3CPW - chains 0 and K of the 31 polymer chains in the assembly; structure by X-ray diffraction, 2.70 A resolution.

== Chain 0 ==
Molecule: 23S ribosomal RNA
Source organism: Haloarcula marismortui
Sequence (2922 nucleotides; numbered 2 to 2923; the number before each row is that of its first residue):
     2 UUGGCUACUAUGCCAGCUGGUGGAUUGCUCGGCUCAGGCGCUGAUGAAGG
    52 ACGUGCCAAGCUGCGAUAAGCCAUGGGGAGCCGCACGGAGGCGAAGAACC
   102 AUGGAUUUCCGAAUGAGAAUCUCUCUAACAAUUGCUUCGCGCAAUGAGGA
   152 ACCCCGAGAACUGAAACAUCUCAGUAUCGGGAGGAACAGAAAACGCAAUG
   202 UGAUGUCGUUAGUAACCGCGAGUGAACGCGAUACAGCCCAAACCGAAGCC
   252 CUCACGGGCAAUGUGGUGUCAGGGCUACCUCUCAUCAGCCGACCGUCUCG
   302 ACGAAGUCUCUUGGAACAGAGCGUGAUACAGGGUGACAACCCCGUACUCG
   352 AGACCAGUACGACGUGCGGUAGUGCCAGAGUAGCGGGGGUUGGAUAUCCC
   402 UCGCGAAUAACGCAGGCAUCGACUGCGAAGGCUAAACACAACCUGAGACC
   452 GAUAGUGAACAAGUAGUGUGAACGAACGCUGCAAAGUACCCUCAGAAGGG
   502 AGGCGAAAUAGAGCAUGAAAUCAGUUGGCGAUCGAGCGACAGGGCAUACA
   552 AGGUCCCCCGACGAAUGACCGACGCGCGAGCGUCCAGUAAGACUCACGGG
   602 AAGCCGAUGUUCUGUCGUACGUUUUGAAAAACGAGCCAGGGAGUGUGUCU
   652 GCAUGGCAAGUCUAACCGGAGUAUCCGGGGAGGCACAGGGAAACCGACAU
   702 GGCCGCAGGGCUUUGCCCGAGGGCCGCCGUCUUCAAGGGCGGGGAGCCAU
   752 GUGGACACGACCCGAAUCCGGACGAUCUACGCAUGGACAAGAUGAAGCGU
   802 GCCGAAAGGCACGUGGAAGUCUGUUAGAGUUGGUGUCCUACAAUACCCUC
   852 UCGUGAUCUAUGUGUAGGGGUGAAAGGCCCAUCGAGUCCGGCAACAGCUG
   902 GUUCCAAUCGAAACAUGUCGAAGCAUGACCUCCGCCGAGGUAGUCUGUGA
   952 GGUAGAGCGACCGAUUGGUGUGUCCGCCUCCGAGAGGAGUCGGCACACCU
  1002 GUCAAACUCCAAACUUACAGACGCCGUUUGACGCGGGGAUUCCGGUGCGC
  1052 GGGGUAAGCCUGUGUACCAGGAGGGGAACAACCCAGAGAUAGGUUAAGGU
  1102 CCCCAAGUGUGGAUUAAGUGUAAUCCUCUGAAGGUGGUCUCGAGCCCUAG
  1152 ACAGCCGGGAGGUGAGCUUAGAAGCAGCUACCCUCUAAGAAAAGCGUAAC
  1202 AGCUUACCGGCCGAGGUUUGAGGCGCCCAAAAUGAUCGGGACUCAAAUCC
  1252 ACCACCGAGACCUGUCCGUACCACUCAUACUGGUAAUCGAGUAGAUUGGC
  1302 GCUCUAAUUGGAUGGAAGUAGGGGUGAAAACUCCUAUGGACCGAUUAGUG
  1352 ACGAAAAUCCUGGCCAUAGUAGCAGCGAUAGUCGGGUGAGAACCCCGACG
  1402 GCCUAAUGGAUAAGGGUUCCUCAGCACUGCUGAUCAGCUGAGGGUUAGCC
  1452 GGUCCUAAGUCAUACCGCAACUCGACUAUGACGAAAUGGGAAACGGGUUA
  1502 AUAUUCCCGUGCCACUAUGCAGUGAAAGUUGACGCCCUGGGGUCGAUCAC
  1552 GCUGGGCAUUCGCCCAGUCGAACCGUCCAACUCCGUGGAAGCCGUAAUGG
  1602 CAGGAAGCGGACGAACGGCGGCAUAGGGAAACGUGAUUCAACCUGGGGCC
  1652 CAUGAAAAGACGAGCAUAGUGUCCGUACCGAGAACCGACACAGGUGUCCA
  1702 UGGCGGCGAAAGCCAAGGCCUGUCGGGAGCAACCAACGUUAGGGAAUUCG
  1752 GCAAGUUAGUCCCGUACCUUCGGAAGAAGGGAUGCCUGCUCCGGAACGGA
  1802 GCAGGUCGCAGUGACUCGGAAGCUCGGACUGUCUAGUAACAACAUAGGUG
  1852 ACCGCAAAUCCGCAAGGACUCGUACGGUCACUGAAUCCUGCCCAGUGCAG
  1902 GUAUCUGAACACCUCGUACAAGAGGACGAAGGACCUGUCAACGGCGGGGG
  1952 UAACUAUGACCCUCUUAAGGUAGCGUAGUACCUUGCCGCAUCAGUAGCGG
  2002 CUUGCAUGAAUGGAUUAACCAGAGCUUCACUGUCCCAACGUUGGGCCCGG
  2052 UGAACUGUACAUUCCAGUGCGGAGUCUGGAGACACCCAGGGGGAAGCAAA
  2102 GACCCUAUGGAGCUUUACUGCAGGCUGUCGCUGAGACGUGGUCGCCGAUG
  2152 UGCAGCAUAGGUAGGAGACACUACACAGGUACCCGCGCUAGCGGGCCACC
  2202 GAGUCAACAGUGAAAUACUACCCGUCGGUGACUGCGACUCUCACUCCGGG
  2252 AGGAGGACACCGAUAGCCGGGCAGUUUGACUGGGGCGGUACGCGCUCGAA
  2302 AAGAUAUCGAGCGCGCCCUAUGGCUAUCUCAGCCGGGACAGAGACCCGGC
  2352 GAAGAGUGCAAGAGCAAAAGAUAGCUUGACAGUGUUCUUCCCAACGAGGA
  2402 ACGCUGACGCGAAAGCGUGGUCUAGCGAACCAAUUAGCCUGCUUGAUGCG
  2452 GGCAAUUGAUGACAGAAAAGCUACCCUAGGGAUAACAGAGUCGUCACUCG
  2502 CAAGAGCACAUAUCGACCGAGUGGCUUGCUACCUCGAUGUCGGUUCCCUC
  2552 CAUCCUGCCCGUGCAGAAGCGGGCAAGGGUGAGGUUGUUCGCCUAUUAAA
  2602 GGAGGUCGUGAGCUGGGUUUAGACCGUCGUGAGACAGGUCGGCUGCUAUC
  2652 UACUGGGUGUGUAAUGGUGUCUGACAAGAACGACCGUAUAGUACGAGAGG
  2702 AACUACGGUUGGUGGCCACUGGUGUACCGGUUGUUCGAGAGAGCACGUGC
  2752 CGGGUAGCCACGCCACACGGGGUAAGAGCUGAACGCAUCUAAGCUCGAAA
  2802 CCCACUUGGAAAAGAGACACCGCCGAGGUCCCGCGUACAAGACGCGGUCG
  2852 AUAGACUCGGGGUGUGCGCGUCGAGGUAACGAGACGUUAAGCCCACGAGC
  2902 ACUAACAGACCAAAGCCAUCAU
Not modelled in the structure: 2-9, 126-127, 715, 971-998, 1560, 1952-1963, 2137-2236, 2339-2343, 2665-2666, 2915-2923
Sequence notes: conflict C559 (U3154 in 3377779), C560 (U3155 in 3377779); engineered mutation A2099 (G4694 in 3377779)
Metal / ion sites: Na+ site 1: U12 (shared with 1 residue of chain Q); Mg2+ site 1 near G28 (its only coordinating residue here); Na+ site 2: C40, C443; Na+ site 3: G56, A59, G61; Sr2+ site 1: C85 (shared with 1 residue of chain S); Na+ site 4 near U108 (its only coordinating residue here); Mg2+ site 2 near U115 (its only coordinating residue here); Na+ site 5: C130, U146; Na+ site 6: C141, G142; Sr2+ site 2: G147, A183 (shared with 1 residue of chain L); Mg2+ site 3: C162, U2276; K+ site 1: C162, U163, U172; 66 more Mg2+ sites not listed; 58 more Na+ sites not listed; 71 more Sr2+ sites not listed; 1 more K+ sites not listed
Ligand contacts:
  - acetyl group (ACE): G2102, A2486, G2540
  - Linezolid (ZLD; N-{[(5S)-3-(3-fluoro-4-morpholin-4-ylphenyl)-2-oxo-1,3-oxazolidin-5-yl]methyl}acetamide): G2102, A2486, C2487, A2538, U2539, G2540, U2541, U2620

== Chain K ==
Molecule: 50S ribosomal protein L15P
Source organism: Haloarcula marismortui
UniProtKB: P12737 (RL15_HALMA); residues 0-164 here correspond to UniProt positions 1-165 (UniProt number = residue number + 1)
Chain sequence (165 residues; numbered 0 to 164; the number before each row is that of its first residue; numbering starts at 0):
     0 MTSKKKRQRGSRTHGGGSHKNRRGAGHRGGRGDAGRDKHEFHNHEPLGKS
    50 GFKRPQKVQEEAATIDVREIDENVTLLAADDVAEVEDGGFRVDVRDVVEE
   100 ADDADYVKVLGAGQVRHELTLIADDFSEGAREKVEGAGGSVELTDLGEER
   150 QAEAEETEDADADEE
Not modelled in the structure: 0, 84-88, 151-164
Metal / ion sites: Na+: His18 (shared with U903(0) of chain 0); Sr2+: Asp36 (shared with G2466(0) of chain 0)

== Interface between chain 0 and chain K ==
Residue-residue contacts (171; chain 0 residue first):
  G164(0) - Arg30(K)  phosphate contact
  A165(0) - Gly29(K)  phosphate contact
  A165(0) - Arg30(K)  hydrogen bond to the phosphate
  A165(0) - Ala33(K)  phosphate contact
  A166(0) - Ala24(K)  base contact
  A166(0) - Gly25(K)  base contact
  A166(0) - Gly28(K)  base contact
  A166(0) - Gly29(K)  hydrogen bond to the base
  A166(0) - Ala33(K)  phosphate contact
  A166(0) - Gly34(K)  hydrogen bond to the phosphate
  A166(0) - His38(K)  base contact
  G196(0) - Lys56(K)  hydrogen bond to the sugar
  C197(0) - Lys56(K)  phosphate contact
  A215(0) - Lys52(K)  salt bridge to the phosphate
  A215(0) - Gln55(K)  sugar contact
  A216(0) - Lys52(K)  salt bridge to the phosphate
  C220(0) - Lys48(K)  sugar contact
  G221(0) - Arg35(K)  hydrogen bond to the phosphate
  G221(0) - Leu46(K)  phosphate contact
  G221(0) - Gly47(K)  hydrogen bond to the phosphate
  A222(0) - Asp32(K)  phosphate contact
  A222(0) - Arg35(K)  salt bridge to the phosphate
  G223(0) - Gly31(K)  phosphate contact
  G223(0) - Asp32(K)  hydrogen bond to the phosphate
  G416(0) - Lys56(K)  phosphate contact
  G417(0) - Lys56(K)  salt bridge to the phosphate
  U623(0) - Arg11(K)  hydrogen bond to the phosphate
  U624(0) - Arg11(K)  salt bridge to the phosphate
  U624(0) - His18(K)  salt bridge to the phosphate
  U624(0) - Lys19(K)  hydrogen bond to the phosphate
  U625(0) - Lys19(K)  salt bridge to the phosphate
  G644(0) - Lys4(K)  sugar contact
  G644(0) - Arg8(K)  salt bridge to the phosphate
  G644(0) - His13(K)  hydrogen bond to the base
  G644(0) - Arg21(K)  hydrogen bond to the base
  U645(0) - Lys4(K)  phosphate contact
  C687(0) - Glu99(K)  base contact
  A688(0) - Asp65(K)  hydrogen bond to the base
  A688(0) - Leu109(K)  base contact
  A688(0) - Ala111(K)  base contact
  A692(0) - Gly50(K)  sugar contact
  A692(0) - Phe51(K)  hydrogen bond to the sugar
  A693(0) - Phe51(K)  sugar contact
  A693(0) - Arg53(K)  phosphate contact
  A694(0) - Arg53(K)  salt bridge to the phosphate
  G697(0) - Thr63(K)  base contact
  G697(0) - Lys107(K)  salt bridge to the phosphate
  G697(0) - Leu109(K)  base contact
  G697(0) - Ser126(K)  phosphate contact
  G697(0) - Glu127(K)  hydrogen bond to the phosphate
  A698(0) - Leu109(K)  phosphate contact
  A698(0) - Gly110(K)  hydrogen bond to the phosphate
  A698(0) - Ala111(K)  sugar contact
  A698(0) - Ser126(K)  hydrogen bond to the phosphate
  A698(0) - Gly128(K)  phosphate contact
  C699(0) - Gly110(K)  phosphate contact
  C699(0) - Ala111(K)  phosphate contact
  C699(0) - Gly112(K)  hydrogen bond to the phosphate
  C699(0) - Lys132(K)  salt bridge to the phosphate
  A700(0) - Asp70(K)  hydrogen bond to the base
  A700(0) - Glu71(K)  base contact
  A700(0) - Gly112(K)  phosphate contact
  A700(0) - Gln113(K)  hydrogen bond to the base
  A700(0) - Arg115(K)  base contact
  U701(0) - Gln113(K)  hydrogen bond to the phosphate
  U701(0) - Arg115(K)  salt bridge to the phosphate
  G745(0) - Arg67(K)  base contact
  G745(0) - Glu71(K)  hydrogen bond to the base
  G754(0) - Lys3(K)  phosphate contact
  G754(0) - Lys4(K)  salt bridge to the phosphate
  G755(0) - Lys3(K)  salt bridge to the phosphate
  C757(0) - Arg27(K)  phosphate contact
  C757(0) - Gly31(K)  hydrogen bond to the phosphate
  A758(0) - Arg27(K)  salt bridge to the phosphate
  A758(0) - Arg30(K)  phosphate contact
  A758(0) - Gly31(K)  hydrogen bond to the phosphate
  C759(0) - Arg30(K)  salt bridge to the phosphate
  A761(0) - Arg30(K)  salt bridge to the phosphate
  C762(0) - Arg21(K)  hydrogen bond to the base
  C896(0) - Arg30(K)  hydrogen bond to the phosphate
  A897(0) - Gly23(K)  phosphate contact
  A897(0) - Ala24(K)  hydrogen bond to the phosphate
  A897(0) - Arg30(K)  salt bridge to the phosphate
  G898(0) - Arg22(K)  phosphate contact
  G898(0) - Gly23(K)  hydrogen bond to the phosphate
  G898(0) - Ala24(K)  phosphate contact
  G898(0) - Gly25(K)  hydrogen bond to the phosphate
  G898(0) - His26(K)  phosphate contact
  C899(0) - Arg22(K)  salt bridge to the phosphate
  U900(0) - Lys19(K)  salt bridge to the phosphate
  U900(0) - Arg22(K)  salt bridge to the phosphate
  G901(0) - His18(K)  salt bridge to the phosphate
  G901(0) - Lys19(K)  phosphate contact
  G902(0) - Arg11(K)  salt bridge to the phosphate
  G902(0) - His18(K)  salt bridge to the phosphate
  U903(0) - Arg11(K)  salt bridge to the phosphate
  U903(0) - Thr12(K)  base contact
  U903(0) - His13(K)  sugar contact
  U903(0) - His18(K)  base contact
  U904(0) - Gln7(K)  phosphate contact
  U904(0) - Arg8(K)  hydrogen bond to the base
  U904(0) - Gly9(K)  hydrogen bond to the phosphate
  U904(0) - Ser10(K)  hydrogen bond to the phosphate
  U904(0) - Arg11(K)  hydrogen bond to the phosphate
  C905(0) - Lys5(K)  hydrogen bond to the base
  C905(0) - Arg6(K)  base contact
  C905(0) - Arg8(K)  sugar contact
  C906(0) - Arg6(K)  base contact
  A907(0) - Arg6(K)  base contact
  G918(0) - His38(K)  hydrogen bond to the base
  G918(0) - Phe40(K)  sugar contact
  U919(0) - Lys37(K)  hydrogen bond to the phosphate
  U919(0) - His38(K)  sugar contact
  C920(0) - Lys37(K)  salt bridge to the phosphate
  G924(0) - Gly25(K)  hydrogen bond to the sugar
  G924(0) - His38(K)  base contact
  C925(0) - Gly25(K)  phosphate contact
  C925(0) - His26(K)  salt bridge to the phosphate
  C925(0) - Gly28(K)  sugar contact
  C925(0) - His38(K)  base contact
  C925(0) - Glu39(K)  hydrogen bond to the sugar
  A926(0) - His38(K)  sugar contact
  A926(0) - Glu39(K)  sugar contact
  A926(0) - His41(K)  hydrogen bond to the base
  U927(0) - His41(K)  sugar contact
  U927(0) - Asn42(K)  sugar contact
  G1039(0) - Lys3(K)  sugar contact
  U1041(0) - Gly14(K)  sugar contact
  U1041(0) - Gly15(K)  sugar contact
  U1041(0) - Gly16(K)  phosphate contact
  U1042(0) - Ser17(K)  hydrogen bond to the phosphate
  U1042(0) - Asn20(K)  hydrogen bond to the phosphate
  A1294(0) - Gly16(K)  phosphate contact
  G1295(0) - Thr12(K)  hydrogen bond to the phosphate
  G1295(0) - Gly14(K)  hydrogen bond to the phosphate
  G1295(0) - Gly15(K)  hydrogen bond to the phosphate
  G1295(0) - Gly16(K)  hydrogen bond to the phosphate
  A1296(0) - Lys3(K)  salt bridge to the phosphate
  U1297(0) - Lys3(K)  salt bridge to the phosphate
  U1298(0) - Arg6(K)  hydrogen bond to the base
  G1299(0) - Thr1(K)  phosphate contact
  G1299(0) - Arg6(K)  hydrogen bond to the base
  G1300(0) - Thr1(K)  hydrogen bond to the base
  C1301(0) - Lys5(K)  base contact
  G1302(0) - Lys5(K)  hydrogen bond to the base
  C1353(0) - Lys5(K)  hydrogen bond to the base
  G1354(0) - Lys5(K)  hydrogen bond to the base
  G1354(0) - Arg8(K)  salt bridge to the phosphate
  C2396(0) - Phe40(K)  sugar contact
  A2430(0) - Leu46(K)  sugar contact
  A2430(0) - Gly47(K)  hydrogen bond to the sugar
  C2431(0) - Gly47(K)  phosphate contact
  C2431(0) - Lys48(K)  hydrogen bond to the phosphate
  C2432(0) - Lys48(K)  salt bridge to the phosphate
  U2441(0) - Phe51(K)  sugar contact
  U2441(0) - Arg53(K)  hydrogen bond to the phosphate
  G2442(0) - Arg53(K)  salt bridge to the phosphate
  G2442(0) - Pro54(K)  sugar contact
  G2442(0) - Val57(K)  phosphate contact
  C2443(0) - Pro54(K)  base contact
  C2443(0) - Lys56(K)  hydrogen bond to the phosphate
  C2443(0) - Val57(K)  sugar contact
  U2444(0) - Lys56(K)  salt bridge to the phosphate
  G2452(0) - Phe51(K)  base contact
  G2453(0) - Gly50(K)  hydrogen bond to the phosphate
  G2453(0) - Phe51(K)  sugar contact
  C2454(0) - Ser49(K)  phosphate contact
  C2454(0) - Gly50(K)  hydrogen bond to the phosphate
  A2465(0) - Phe40(K)  base contact
  G2466(0) - Lys37(K)  salt bridge to the phosphate
  A2467(0) - Lys37(K)  salt bridge to the phosphate
Other interface residues (no listed pair), chain 0 (90 interface residues in all): U214, A226, A686, U753, A1040, C2440, A2483
Other interface residues (no listed pair), chain K (74 interface residues in all): Ser2, Asp36, Val114, Phe125, Ala129

== In short ==
The interface between chain 0 and chain K involves 90 residues on one side and 74 on the other, with 56
hydrogen bonds and 35 salt bridges. Polar pairs include A166(0)-Gly29(K), G644(0)-His13(K) and
G644(0)-Arg21(K). Chain 0 binds Linezolid and acetyl group.
Here chain 0 is 23S ribosomal RNA and chain K is 50S ribosomal protein L15P, both from Haloarcula marismortui.
Entry 3CPW (The structure of the antibiotic LINEZOLID bound to the large ribosomal subunit of HALOARCULA
MARISMORTUI) was determined by X-ray diffraction.
